7RXD - chains N and R of the 5 polymer chains in the assembly; structure by electron microscopy, 3.60 A resolution.

[Chain N]
Protein: Nb_RBD
Organism: Vicugna pacos
Sequence (129 residues; each row starts with the number of its first residue):
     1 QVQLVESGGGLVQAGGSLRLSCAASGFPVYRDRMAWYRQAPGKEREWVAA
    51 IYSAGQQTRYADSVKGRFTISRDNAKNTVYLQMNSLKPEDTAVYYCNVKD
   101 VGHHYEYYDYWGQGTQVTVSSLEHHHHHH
Unresolved in the structure: 126-129
Disulfides: Cys-22/Cys-96

[Chain R]
Protein: Spike protein S1
Organism: Severe acute respiratory syndrome coronavirus 2
Notes: fragment: Receptor Binding Domain (RBD)
UniProt: P0DTC2 (SPIKE_SARS2); residue numbers follow UniProt; this construct covers 334-526
Sequence (235 residues; row label = number of the first residue in the row):
   307 GDYKDDDDKGGENLYFQGGSGDSTGSSNLCPFGEVFNATRFASVYAWNRK
   357 RISNCVADYSVLYNSASFSTFKCYGVSPTKLNDLCFTNVYADSFVIRGDE
   407 VRQIAPGQTGKIADYNYKLPDDFTGCVIAWNSNNLDSKVGGNYNYLYRLF
   457 RKSNLKPFERDISTEIYQAGSTPCNGVEGFNCYFPLQSYGFQPTNGVGYQ
   507 PYRVVVLSFELLHAPATVCGGGGSGSGHHHHHHHH
Unresolved in the structure: 307-334, 359-363, 389-391, 516-541
Disulfides: Cys-379/Cys-432, Cys-480/Cys-488
Construct notes: expression tag (307-333, 527-541)
UniProt features mapped onto this chain:
  - region: Arg-403 to Asp-405 (Integrin-binding motif), Asn-448 to Phe-456 (Immunodominant HLA epitope recognized by the CD8+)
  - glycosylation: Asn-343 (N-linked (GlcNAc...) (complex) asparagine)
  - natural variant: Gly-339 (G339D: In strain: Omicron/BA.1, Omicron/BA.2 and 4 more; G339H: In strain: Omicron/BA.2.75, Omicron/XBB.1.5 and 1 more), Arg-346 (R346K: In strain: Mu/B.1.621; R346T: In strain: Omicron/BQ.1.1, Omicron/XBB.1.5 and 1 more), Leu-368 (L368I: In strain: Omicron/XBB.1.5, Omicron/EG.5.1), Ser-371 (S371F: In strain: Omicron/BA.2, Omicron/BA.2.12.1 and 6 more; S371L: In strain: Omicron/BA.1), Ser-373 (S373P: In strain: Omicron/BA.1, Omicron/BA.2 and 7 more), Ser-375 (S375F: In strain: Omicron/BA.1, Omicron/BA.2 and 7 more), Thr-376 (T376A: In strain: Omicron/BA.2, Omicron/BA.2.12.1 and 5 more), Asp-405 (D405N: In strain: Omicron/BA.2, Omicron/BA.2.12.1 and 6 more), Arg-408 (R408S: In strain: Omicron/BA.2, Omicron/BA.2.12.1 and 6 more), Lys-417 (K417N: In strain: Beta/B.1.351, Omicron/BA.1 and 8 more; K417T: In strain: Gamma/P.1), Asn-440 (N440K: In strain: Omicron/BA.1, Omicron/BA.2 and 7 more), Lys-444 (K444T: In strain: Omicron/BQ.1.1), 16 further natural variant entries in UniProt
  - mutagenesis: Asn-343 (N343Q: Reduced viral infectivity), Leu-452 (L452R: Increased resistance to neutralizing antibodies. Decreases HLA binding to NF9 epitope. Increased binding affinity to human ACE2), Tyr-453 (Y453F: Decreased HLA binding to NF9 epitope. Increased binding affinity to human ACE2), Ala-475 (A475V: Increased resistance to neutralizing antibodies), Val-483 (V483A: Increased resistance to neutralizing antibodies), Glu-484 (E484D: Increased replication in human TMEM106B overexpressing cells), Phe-490 (F490L: Increased resistance to neutralizing antibodies and human covalescent sera neutralization), Gln-493 (Q493N: Reduced host ACE2-binding affinity in vitro; Q493Y: Reduced host ACE2-binding affinity in vitro), Asn-501 (N501T: Reduced host ACE2-binding affinity in vitro; N501Y: Increased binding affinity to human ACE2), His-519 (H519P: Increased resistance to human covalescent sera neutralization)

[Interface between chain N and chain R]
Residue-residue contacts (40):
  Gly-26(N) / Gly-446(R)
  Gly-26(N) / Gln-498(R)  hydrogen bond (backbone-side chain)
  Phe-27(N) / Gly-446(R)
  Phe-27(N) / Tyr-449(R)
  Pro-28(N) / Gly-446(R)
  Pro-28(N) / Gly-447(R)
  Pro-28(N) / Tyr-449(R)
  Tyr-30(N) / Tyr-449(R)
  Arg-31(N) / Tyr-449(R)
  Arg-31(N) / Gln-493(R)
  Arg-31(N) / Ser-494(R)
  Asp-32(N) / Leu-452(R)
  Asp-32(N) / Phe-490(R)
  Asp-32(N) / Gln-493(R)  hydrogen bond
  Asp-32(N) / Ser-494(R)  hydrogen bond (backbone-side chain)
  Arg-33(N) / Glu-484(R)  salt bridge
  Glu-44(N) / Phe-486(R)
  Arg-45(N) / Phe-486(R)
  Trp-47(N) / Val-483(R)  hydrophobic
  Trp-47(N) / Glu-484(R)  hydrogen bond
  Tyr-52(N) / Glu-484(R)  hydrogen bond
  Tyr-52(N) / Phe-490(R)  hydrophobic
  Ala-54(N) / Tyr-351(R)
  Ala-54(N) / Leu-452(R)  hydrophobic
  Ala-54(N) / Thr-470(R)
  Ala-54(N) / Leu-492(R)  hydrophobic
  Gly-55(N) / Thr-470(R)
  Arg-59(N) / Thr-470(R)  hydrogen bond (side chain-backbone)
  Arg-59(N) / Ile-472(R)
  Arg-59(N) / Gly-482(R)
  Arg-59(N) / Phe-490(R)
  Tyr-60(N) / Val-483(R)
  Lys-99(N) / Gln-493(R)  hydrogen bond (backbone-side chain)
  Asp-100(N) / Tyr-449(R)
  Asp-100(N) / Gln-493(R)
  Val-101(N) / Tyr-453(R)
  His-103(N) / Tyr-505(R)
  Tyr-105(N) / Glu-406(R)  hydrogen bond
  Tyr-105(N) / Lys-417(R)
  Tyr-105(N) / Leu-455(R)  hydrophobic
Other interface residues (no listed pair), chain N (24 interface residues in all): Tyr-37, Ala-50, Ala-61, Gly-102
Other interface residues (no listed pair), chain R (25 interface residues in all): Arg-403, Asn-450, Glu-471, Tyr-489

[Summary]
24 residues of chain N and 25 residues of chain R are in contact, with 8 hydrogen bonds and 1 salt bridge.
Among the polar pairs are Arg-33(N)/Glu-484(R), Gly-26(N)/Gln-498(R) and Asp-32(N)/Gln-493(R). UniProt lists
10 mutagenesis sites on chain R.
Chain N is Nb_RBD (Vicugna pacos) and chain R is Spike protein S1 (Severe acute respiratory syndrome
coronavirus 2); the structure, CryoEM structure of RBD domain of COVID-19 in complex with Legobody, was
determined by electron microscopy (same publication as 7R9D and 7RXC).
